PDB entry 6YPZ | X-ray diffraction, 1.08 A resolution | chains AAA and BBB

Chain AAA (and BBB):
Molecule: Monooxygenase
From: Streptomyces sp. QL37
Notes: chain BBB of this document is another copy of the same molecule, construct and numbering; everything in this record applies to it too
UniProtKB: A0A2S6PN47 (A0A2S6PN47_9ACTN); residues 1-255 here correspond to UniProt positions 401-655 (UniProt number = residue number + 400)
Chain sequence (255 residues; each row starts with the number of its first residue):
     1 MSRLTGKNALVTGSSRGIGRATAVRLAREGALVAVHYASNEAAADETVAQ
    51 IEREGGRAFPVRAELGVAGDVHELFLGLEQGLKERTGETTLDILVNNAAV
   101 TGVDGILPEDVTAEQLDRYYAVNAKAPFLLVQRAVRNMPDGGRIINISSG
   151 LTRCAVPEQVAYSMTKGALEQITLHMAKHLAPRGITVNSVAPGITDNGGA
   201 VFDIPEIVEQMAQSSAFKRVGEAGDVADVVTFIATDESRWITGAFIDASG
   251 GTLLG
Disordered / not traced: 1, 255 (chain BBB: 1, 102-103)
Small-molecule neighbours: NADPH (NDP; NADPH dihydro-nicotinamide-adenine-dinucleotide phosphate): G13, S14, S15, R16, G17, I18, G19, H36, Y37, A38, S39, N40, A63, E64, L65, N97, A98, A99, V100, T101, R118, V122, I147, S148, S149, Y162, K166, P192, G193, I194, T195, N197

Chain AAA / chain BBB interface:
Residue-residue contacts (48; chain AAA residue first):
  R3(AAA) - R3(BBB)
  L174(AAA) - L254(BBB)  hydrophobic
  A177(AAA) - L254(BBB)  hydrophobic
  K178(AAA) - L254(BBB)
  K178(AAA) - G255(BBB)  hydrogen bond (side chain-backbone)
  A181(AAA) - A216(BBB)
  A181(AAA) - F217(BBB)
  S215(AAA) - W240(BBB)
  A216(AAA) - A181(BBB)
  F217(AAA) - A181(BBB)
  F217(AAA) - R239(BBB)
  F217(AAA) - W240(BBB)  hydrophobic
  F217(AAA) - T242(BBB)
  R219(AAA) - W240(BBB)
  V220(AAA) - W240(BBB)
  G221(AAA) - W240(BBB)
  D225(AAA) - R239(BBB)  salt bridge
  D225(AAA) - W240(BBB)
  D228(AAA) - E237(BBB)
  D228(AAA) - R239(BBB)  salt bridge
  V229(AAA) - I241(BBB)  hydrophobic
  F232(AAA) - F232(BBB)  hydrophobic
  E237(AAA) - D228(BBB)
  R239(AAA) - F217(BBB)
  R239(AAA) - D225(BBB)  salt bridge
  R239(AAA) - D228(BBB)  salt bridge
  W240(AAA) - S215(BBB)
  W240(AAA) - F217(BBB)  hydrophobic
  W240(AAA) - R219(BBB)
  W240(AAA) - V220(BBB)
  W240(AAA) - G221(BBB)
  W240(AAA) - D225(BBB)
  W240(AAA) - D247(BBB)
  W240(AAA) - A248(BBB)
  W240(AAA) - S249(BBB)  hydrogen bond (backbone-backbone)
  W240(AAA) - G250(BBB)  hydrogen bond (backbone-backbone)
  I241(AAA) - V229(BBB)  hydrophobic
  I241(AAA) - D247(BBB)
  T242(AAA) - F217(BBB)
  T242(AAA) - G251(BBB)
  D247(AAA) - I241(BBB)
  A248(AAA) - W240(BBB)  hydrogen bond (backbone-side chain)
  S249(AAA) - W240(BBB)  hydrogen bond (backbone-backbone)
  G250(AAA) - W240(BBB)  hydrogen bond (backbone-backbone)
  G251(AAA) - T242(BBB)
  L254(AAA) - L174(BBB)  hydrophobic
  L254(AAA) - K178(BBB)
  L254(AAA) - G243(BBB)
Also at the interface, not in a pair above, chain AAA (35 interface residues in all): G184, T186, K218, G224, V226, G243, A244, F245, I246
Also at the interface, not in a pair above, chain BBB (36 interface residues in all): A177, G184, T186, K218, G224, V226, A244, F245, I246

Summary:
Chain AAA and chain BBB form an interface of 35 and 36 residues respectively, with 6 hydrogen bonds and 4 salt
bridges. Among the polar pairs are D225(AAA)-R239(BBB), D228(AAA)-R239(BBB) and K178(AAA)-G255(BBB). Ligands
of chain AAA: NADPH.
Chain AAA and chain BBB are both Monooxygenase (Streptomyces sp. QL37); the structure, Promiscuous Reductase
LugOII Catalyzes Keto-reduction at C1 during Lugdunomycin Biosynthesis, was determined by X-ray diffraction
(same publication as 6YQ0, 6YQ3 and 6YQ6).
